PDB entry 2H65 | X-ray diffraction, 2.30 A resolution | chains B and C of the 6 polymer chains in the assembly

== Chain B ==
Molecule: caspase-3, p12 subunit
From: Homo sapiens
Notes: EC 3.4.22.-
UniProt: P42574 (CASP3_HUMAN); residues 184-277 here = UniProt positions 184-277
Amino-acid sequence (95 residues; numbered 184 to 278; the number before each row is that of its first residue):
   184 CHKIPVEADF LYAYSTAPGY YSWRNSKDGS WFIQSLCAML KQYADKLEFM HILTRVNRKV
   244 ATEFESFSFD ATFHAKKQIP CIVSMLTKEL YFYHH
Disordered / not traced: 184-185
Construct notes: expression tag (278)

== Chain C ==
Molecule: caspase-3, p17 subunit
From: Homo sapiens
Notes: EC 3.4.22.-
UniProt: P42574 (CASP3_HUMAN); residues 29-174 here = UniProt positions 29-174
Amino-acid sequence (146 residues; each row starts with the number of its first residue):
    29 SGISLDNSYK MDYPEMGLCI IINNKNFHKS TGMTSRSGTD VDAANLRETF RNLKYEVRNK
    89 NDLTREEIVE LMRDVSKEDH SKRSSFVCVL LSHGEEGIIF GTNGPVDLKK ITNFFRGDRC
   149 RSLTGKPKLF IIQACRGTEL DCGIET
Disordered / not traced: 29-33

== Interface between chain B and chain C ==
Pairs across the interface (13):
  Lys186(B) with Cys170(C); Ile172(C)
  Ile187(B) with Gly171(C); Ile172(C), hydrogen bond (backbone-backbone); Thr174(C)
  Pro188(B) with Asp169(C)
  Val189(B) with Asp169(C), hydrogen bond (backbone-side chain); Gly171(C)
  Glu190(B) with Asp169(C)
  Tyr203(B) with Arg144(C)
  Arg238(B) with Asn35(C), hydrogen bond
  Arg241(B) with Asp34(C); Asn35(C), hydrogen bond
Other interface residues (no listed pair), chain C (10 interface residues in all): Lys137, Glu173

== Overview ==
8 residues of chain B face 10 of chain C across their interface; the contacts include 4 hydrogen bonds. Polar
pairs include Val189(B)-Asp169(C), Arg238(B)-Asn35(C) and Arg241(B)-Asn35(C).
Chain B is caspase-3, p12 subunit and chain C is caspase-3, p17 subunit, both from Homo sapiens; the
structure, Crystal strusture of caspase-3 with inhibitor Ac-VDVAD-Cho, was determined by X-ray diffraction,
deposited together with 2H5I and 2H5J.
